Entry 2ADV (X-ray diffraction, 2.24 A resolution); this record covers chains A and C of the 3 polymer chains in the assembly.

[Chain A]
Name: Glutaryl 7- Aminocephalosporanic Acid Acylase
Organism: Pseudomonas sp
Notes: EC 3.5.1.11; fragment: alpha domain
Reference sequence: P07662 (G7AC_PSEU7); residues 1-166 here correspond to UniProt positions 30-195 (UniProt number = residue number + 29)
Sequence (166 residues; row label = number of the first residue in the row):
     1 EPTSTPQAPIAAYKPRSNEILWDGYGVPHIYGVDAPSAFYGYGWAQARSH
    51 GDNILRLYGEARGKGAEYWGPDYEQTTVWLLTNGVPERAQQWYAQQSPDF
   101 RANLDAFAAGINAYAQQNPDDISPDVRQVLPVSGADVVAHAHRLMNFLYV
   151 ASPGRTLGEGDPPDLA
Disordered / not traced: 1-5

[Chain C]
Name: Glutaryl 7- Aminocephalosporanic Acid Acylase
Organism: Pseudomonas sp
Notes: EC 3.5.1.11; fragment: beta2 domain; engineered mutation(s): Y33L
Sequence (500 residues; numbered 29 to 528; the number before each row is that of its first residue):
    29 DYFTLYEAHLVTPDFEIYGATQIGLPVIRFAFNQRMGITNTVNGMVGATN
    79 YRLTLQDGGYLYDGQVRPFERRQASYRLRQADGTTVDKPLEIRSSVHGPV
   129 FERADGTAVAVRVAGLDRPGMLEQYFDMITADSFDDYEAALARMQVPTFN
   179 IVYADREGTINYSFNGVAPKRAEGDIAFWQGLVPGDSSRYLWTETHPLDD
   229 LPRVTNPPGGFVQNSNDPPWTPTWPVTYTPKDFPSYLAPQTPHSLRAQQS
   279 VRLMSENDDLTLERFMALQLSHRAVMADRTLPDLIPAALIDPDPEVQAAA
   329 RLLAAWDREFTSDSRAALLFEEWARLFAGQNFAGQAGFATPWSLDKPVST
   379 PYGVRDPKAAVDQLRTAIANTKRKYGAIDRPFGDASRMILNDVNVPGAAG
   429 YGNLGSFRVFTWSDPDENGVRTPVHGETWVAMIEFSTPVRAYGLMSYGNS
   479 RQPGTTHYSDQIERVSRADFRELLLRREQVEAAVQERTPFNFKPHHHHHH
Disordered / not traced: 523-528

[How chain A and chain C interact]
Residue-residue contacts (180; chain A residue first):
  Gln7(A) with Arg184(C), hydrogen bond (backbone-side chain); Thr465(C)
  Ala8(A) with Arg184(C)
  Pro9(A) with Arg184(C)
  Ile10(A) with Gln62(C); Arg504(C)
  Tyr13(A) with Thr40(C); Arg505(C), hydrogen bond
  Lys14(A) with Pro41(C), hydrogen bond (side chain-backbone)
  Pro15(A) with Val39(C); Thr40(C); Pro41(C)
  Asn18(A) with Pro517(C); Phe518(C), hydrogen bond (backbone-backbone)
  Glu19(A) with Arg505(C), salt bridge; Arg515(C), salt bridge; Thr516(C); Phe518(C)
  Ile20(A) with Glu514(C); Arg515(C); Thr516(C), hydrogen bond (backbone-backbone); Phe518(C), hydrophobic
  Leu21(A) with Val508(C), hydrophobic; Val512(C), hydrophobic; Glu514(C); Arg515(C)
  Trp22(A) with Tyr34(C); Val512(C); Gln513(C), hydrogen bond (backbone-backbone); Glu514(C), hydrogen bond (backbone-backbone); Thr516(C), hydrogen bond
  Asp23(A) with Ala511(C)
  Gly24(A) with His485(C), hydrogen bond (backbone-side chain); Ala511(C); Gln513(C)
  Tyr25(A) with Asn477(C); His485(C); Asp488(C); Gln489(C); Arg492(C), hydrogen bond; Arg499(C)
  Gly26(A) with Asn477(C), hydrogen bond (backbone-side chain); His485(C)
  Val27(A) with Glu35(C); Tyr46(C); Asn477(C)
  Pro28(A) with Tyr34(C); Glu35(C); Ala36(C); His37(C), hydrogen bond (backbone-backbone); Asn477(C)
  His29(A) with His37(C), hydrogen bond; Tyr46(C); Leu502(C); Val508(C)
  Ile30(A) with His37(C), hydrogen bond (backbone-backbone); Leu38(C); Val39(C), hydrogen bond (backbone-backbone)
  Tyr31(A) with Val39(C); Arg505(C); Val508(C); Phe518(C)
  Gly32(A) with Val39(C), hydrogen bond (backbone-backbone); Thr40(C); Pro41(C)
  Val33(A) with Pro41(C)
  Asp34(A) with Thr40(C)
  Pro36(A) with Phe520(C), hydrophobic
  Ser37(A) with Phe518(C)
  Ala38(A) with Thr40(C)
  Phe39(A) with Pro54(C); Phe154(C), hydrophobic
  Tyr40(A) with Phe518(C), hydrophobic; Asn519(C); Phe520(C), hydrophobic
  Gly41(A) with Phe518(C)
  Tyr42(A) with Ala36(C), hydrophobic; Leu38(C), hydrophobic; Thr49(C); Pro54(C); Ile56(C)
  Trp44(A) with Thr516(C)
  Ala45(A) with Tyr34(C), hydrogen bond (backbone-side chain)
  Gln46(A) with Tyr34(C); Ile51(C); Gly52(C), hydrogen bond (side chain-backbone); Leu53(C), hydrogen bond (side chain-backbone)
  Arg48(A) with Gln480(C); Glu514(C), salt bridge
  Ser49(A) with Tyr34(C), hydrogen bond; Asn477(C); Ser478(C), hydrogen bond (backbone-side chain); Arg479(C), hydrogen bond (backbone-backbone); Gln480(C)
  His50(A) with Tyr34(C); Ile51(C); Asn477(C), hydrogen bond (side chain-backbone); Ser478(C); Arg479(C); Gln480(C)
  Gly51(A) with Gln480(C)
  Asp52(A) with Gln480(C)
  Ile54(A) with Ile51(C), hydrophobic; Gly52(C)
  Leu57(A) with Tyr30(C), hydrophobic
  Tyr58(A) with Gly52(C), hydrogen bond (side chain-backbone)
  Glu60(A) with Tyr30(C)
  Ala66(A) with Tyr104(C), hydrophobic; Arg105(C); Leu106(C); Arg107(C), hydrogen bond (backbone-backbone)
  Glu67(A) with Arg105(C), salt bridge; Arg107(C)
  Tyr68(A) with Arg107(C), hydrogen bond (backbone-side chain)
  Gly70(A) with Leu106(C); Arg107(C)
  Pro71(A) with Leu106(C); Arg107(C)
  Glu74(A) with Tyr104(C), hydrogen bond; Leu106(C); Lys116(C), salt bridge
  Val78(A) with Tyr104(C)
  Trp79(A) with Phe129(C), hydrophobic
  Leu81(A) with Tyr104(C), hydrophobic; Ile120(C)
  Thr82(A) with Ile120(C); Pro127(C); Phe129(C)
  Asn83(A) with Pro127(C); Phe129(C); Val139(C)
  Arg88(A) with Leu144(C)
  Trp92(A) with Gly143(C); Leu144(C), hydrogen bond (side chain-backbone); Arg146(C); Pro147(C), hydrophobic
  Gln95(A) with Pro147(C)
  Gln96(A) with Pro147(C), hydrogen bond (side chain-backbone)
  Ser97(A) with Glu151(C), hydrogen bond
  Phe100(A) with Leu150(C), hydrophobic; Glu151(C); Phe154(C), hydrophobic
  Leu104(A) with Pro54(C), hydrophobic
  Ala106(A) with Phe520(C), hydrophobic
  Phe107(A) with Gly52(C); Pro54(C), hydrophobic
  Ala109(A) with Phe520(C), hydrophobic
  Asp121(A) with Gln480(C)
  Gln128(A) with Arg107(C), hydrogen bond
  Val137(A) with Pro54(C), hydrophobic
  His140(A) with Ile51(C), hydrogen bond (side chain-backbone)
  Ala141(A) with Met149(C), hydrophobic; Leu150(C), hydrophobic
  Arg143(A) with Tyr30(C)
  Met145(A) with Met149(C), hydrophobic; Pro175(C), hydrophobic; Phe177(C), hydrophobic
  Asn146(A) with Pro175(C)
  Phe147(A) with Val141(C), hydrophobic
  Tyr149(A) with Phe31(C); Gln50(C); Val70(C), hydrophobic; Phe177(C), hydrophobic
  Val150(A) with Gly75(C); Ala76(C); Pro175(C), hydrophobic
  Ala151(A) with Ala76(C), hydrophobic; Val141(C), hydrophobic
  Arg155(A) with Asn78(C); Arg131(C), hydrogen bond (backbone-side chain)
  Thr156(A) with Asn78(C), hydrogen bond; Phe129(C); Arg131(C), hydrogen bond (backbone-side chain); Val137(C); Val139(C)
  Leu157(A) with Phe129(C), hydrophobic; Arg131(C)
  Gly158(A) with Arg131(C)
  Pro163(A) with Tyr30(C), hydrophobic
  Leu165(A) with Asp29(C)
Interface residues without a listed pair, chain A (91 interface residues in all): Ala35, Ala47, Asn53, Trp69, Thr77, Val138, His142, Leu144, Leu148
Interface residues without a listed pair, chain C (83 interface residues in all): Thr32, Leu33, Phe43, Val55, Arg57, Thr113, Leu118, Val128, Ala142, Thr176, Pro466, Glu509

[Summary]
Chain A and chain C form an interface of 91 and 83 residues respectively, with 35 hydrogen bonds and 5 salt
bridges. Polar pairs include Glu19(A)-Arg505(C), Glu19(A)-Arg515(C) and Arg48(A)-Glu514(C).
Here chain A is Glutaryl 7- Aminocephalosporanic Acid Acylase and chain C is Glutaryl 7- Aminocephalosporanic
Acid Acylase, both from Pseudomonas sp. Entry 2ADV (Crystal Structures Of Glutaryl 7-Aminocephalosporanic Acid
Acylase: mutational study of activation mechanism) was determined by X-ray diffraction together with 2AE4 and
2AE5 from the same study.
